6RE0 - chains 1 and 5 of the 31 polymer chains in the assembly; structure by electron microscopy, 3.60 A resolution.

# Chain 1
Name: ATP synthase associated protein ASA1
Organism: Polytomella sp. Pringsheim 198.80
UniProt: Q85JD5 (Q85JD5_9CHLO); residues 1-618 here = UniProt positions 1-618
Amino-acid sequence (618 residues; row label = number of the first residue in the row):
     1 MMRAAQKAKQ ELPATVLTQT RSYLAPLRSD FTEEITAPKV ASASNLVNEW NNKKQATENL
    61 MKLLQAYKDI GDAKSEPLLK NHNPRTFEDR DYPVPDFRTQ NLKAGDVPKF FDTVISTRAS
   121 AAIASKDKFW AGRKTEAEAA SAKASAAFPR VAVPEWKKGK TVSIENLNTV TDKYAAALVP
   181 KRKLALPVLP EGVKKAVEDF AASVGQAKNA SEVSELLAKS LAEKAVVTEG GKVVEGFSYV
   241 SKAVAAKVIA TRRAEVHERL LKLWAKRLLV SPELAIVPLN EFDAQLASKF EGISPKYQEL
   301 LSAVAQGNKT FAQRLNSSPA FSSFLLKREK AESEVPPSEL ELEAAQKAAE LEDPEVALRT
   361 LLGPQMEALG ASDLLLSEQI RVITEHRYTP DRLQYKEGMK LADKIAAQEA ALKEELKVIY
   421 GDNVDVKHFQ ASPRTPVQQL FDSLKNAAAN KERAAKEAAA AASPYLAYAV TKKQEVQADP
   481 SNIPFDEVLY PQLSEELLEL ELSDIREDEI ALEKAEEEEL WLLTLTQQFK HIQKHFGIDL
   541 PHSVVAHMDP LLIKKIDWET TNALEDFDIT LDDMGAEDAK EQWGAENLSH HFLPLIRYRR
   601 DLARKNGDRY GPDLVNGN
Unresolved in the structure: 1-22, 618

# Chain 5
Name: Mitochondrial F1F0 ATP synthase associated 14 kDa protein
Organism: Polytomella sp. Pringsheim 198.80
UniProt: A0A024FSR7 (A0A024FSR7_9CHLO); residue numbers follow UniProt; this construct covers 1-123
Amino-acid sequence (123 residues; each row starts with the number of its first residue):
     1 MKLLPESLQQ EAATAAVVAS WVLWHLDTQL LPTIMREHKL HACWAAAAKR YNEKLFKLNP
    61 SYDRVLSLPA VSKNQVLENV FHTAPKAPVE HLEKMVSANS KVYDALNLQS KRVLIWQVKP
   121 ALF

# Chain 1 / chain 5 interface
Residue-residue contacts - 146 pairs, chain 1 then chain 5:
  Leu79(1) - Val80(5)  hydrophobic
  His82(1) - Asn79(5)
  His82(1) - Val80(5)
  His82(1) - His82(5)
  Asn83(1) - Val76(5)
  Asn83(1) - Val80(5)
  Pro84(1) - Val71(5)  hydrophobic
  Pro84(1) - Gln75(5)
  Pro84(1) - Asn79(5)
  Arg85(1) - Pro69(5)
  Arg85(1) - Val71(5)  hydrogen bond (side chain-backbone)
  Arg85(1) - Ser72(5)
  Arg85(1) - Lys73(5)
  Arg85(1) - Val76(5)
  Glu88(1) - Pro69(5)
  Glu88(1) - Ala70(5)  hydrogen bond (side chain-backbone)
  Glu88(1) - Val71(5)
  Arg90(1) - Ser67(5)  hydrogen bond (side chain-backbone)
  Arg90(1) - Leu68(5)
  Arg90(1) - Pro69(5)
  Val94(1) - Leu66(5)  hydrophobic
  Pro95(1) - Leu66(5)
  Phe97(1) - Tyr62(5)  hydrophobic
  Arg98(1) - Phe56(5)  hydrogen bond (side chain-backbone)
  Arg98(1) - Asn59(5)  hydrogen bond (side chain-backbone)
  Arg98(1) - Pro60(5)
  Arg98(1) - Tyr62(5)
  Phe111(1) - Tyr62(5)
  Phe111(1) - Asp63(5)
  Phe111(1) - Leu66(5)  hydrophobic
  Val114(1) - Leu66(5)  hydrophobic
  Ile115(1) - Val65(5)
  Ile115(1) - Ala70(5)
  Arg118(1) - Leu66(5)  hydrogen bond (side chain-backbone)
  Arg118(1) - Leu68(5)  hydrogen bond (side chain-backbone)
  Arg118(1) - Ala70(5)
  Ala119(1) - Ala70(5)
  Ala122(1) - Val71(5)  hydrophobic
  Ile123(1) - Gln75(5)
  Lys126(1) - Asn79(5)  hydrogen bond
  Val151(1) - Met95(5)  hydrophobic
  Val153(1) - Met95(5)  hydrophobic
  Pro154(1) - Asn99(5)
  Trp156(1) - Leu106(5)
  Thr161(1) - Leu106(5)
  Thr161(1) - Leu108(5)
  Val162(1) - Leu106(5)  hydrogen bond (backbone-backbone)
  Val162(1) - Asn107(5)
  Ser163(1) - Asn107(5)
  Ile164(1) - Asn107(5)
  Leu167(1) - Tyr103(5)  hydrophobic
  Val170(1) - Asn99(5)
  Tyr174(1) - His91(5)
  Tyr174(1) - Leu92(5)  hydrophobic
  Tyr174(1) - Met95(5)
  Tyr174(1) - Asn99(5)
  Ala175(1) - Leu92(5)
  Leu178(1) - Pro88(5)
  Leu178(1) - Val89(5)  hydrophobic
  Leu178(1) - Leu92(5)  hydrophobic
  Phe282(1) - Tyr62(5)  hydrophobic
  Leu286(1) - Tyr62(5)  hydrophobic
  Ala287(1) - Phe56(5)
  Ser288(1) - Phe56(5)
  Lys289(1) - Glu53(5)
  Phe290(1) - Glu53(5)  hydrogen bond (backbone-side chain)
  Phe290(1) - Phe56(5)  hydrophobic
  Ile293(1) - Phe56(5)  hydrophobic
  Gln394(1) - Val65(5)
  Glu397(1) - Ser72(5)  hydrogen bond
  Glu397(1) - Asn74(5)  hydrogen bond
  Glu397(1) - Gln75(5)
  Lys400(1) - Asn74(5)
  Leu401(1) - Lys73(5)
  Leu401(1) - Leu77(5)  hydrophobic
  Lys404(1) - Asn74(5)  hydrogen bond (side chain-backbone)
  Lys404(1) - Leu77(5)  hydrogen bond (side chain-backbone)
  Lys404(1) - Glu78(5)
  Ser463(1) - Tyr103(5)
  Pro464(1) - Tyr103(5)
  Tyr465(1) - Val96(5)
  Tyr465(1) - Asn99(5)
  Tyr465(1) - Ser100(5)
  Tyr465(1) - Tyr103(5)  hydrophobic
  Leu466(1) - Ser100(5)
  Ala469(1) - Val96(5)  hydrophobic
  Lys473(1) - Leu92(5)
  Lys473(1) - Glu93(5)
  Gln477(1) - Val89(5)
  Leu497(1) - Phe81(5)  hydrophobic
  Leu500(1) - Lys73(5)  hydrogen bond (backbone-side chain)
  Leu500(1) - Val76(5)  hydrophobic
  Glu501(1) - Lys73(5)
  Asp504(1) - Lys73(5)
  Glu507(1) - Pro69(5)
  Ala511(1) - Leu68(5)  hydrophobic
  Lys514(1) - Arg64(5)  hydrogen bond (backbone-side chain)
  Ala515(1) - Arg64(5)
  Glu518(1) - Pro60(5)
  Trp521(1) - Leu55(5)  hydrophobic
  Leu522(1) - Leu55(5)  hydrophobic
  Leu522(1) - Asn59(5)
  Leu525(1) - Tyr51(5)
  Leu525(1) - Leu55(5)  hydrophobic
  Phe529(1) - Trp44(5)  hydrophobic
  Phe536(1) - Glu37(5)
  Phe536(1) - His41(5)
  His542(1) - Thr33(5)  hydrogen bond (side chain-backbone)
  His542(1) - Arg36(5)
  His542(1) - Glu37(5)
  Val545(1) - Leu40(5)  hydrophobic
  Leu552(1) - Leu40(5)  hydrophobic
  Ile553(1) - Arg36(5)
  Ile556(1) - Met35(5)
  Ile556(1) - Arg36(5)
  Ile556(1) - Lys39(5)
  Ile556(1) - Leu40(5)
  Asp557(1) - Arg36(5)  salt bridge
  Glu559(1) - Lys39(5)  salt bridge
  Thr560(1) - Pro32(5)
  Thr560(1) - Met35(5)
  Leu564(1) - Lys39(5)  hydrogen bond (backbone-side chain)
  Glu565(1) - Met35(5)
  Glu565(1) - Lys39(5)
  Asp568(1) - His38(5)  salt bridge
  Asp568(1) - Ala42(5)
  Lys580(1) - Ala46(5)
  Glu581(1) - Ala46(5)
  Glu581(1) - Lys49(5)
  Glu581(1) - Arg50(5)
  Trp583(1) - Cys43(5)  hydrophobic
  Gly584(1) - Cys43(5)
  Gly584(1) - Ala47(5)
  Ala585(1) - Ala47(5)
  Asn587(1) - Cys43(5)  hydrogen bond
  Leu588(1) - Trp44(5)  hydrophobic
  Leu588(1) - Ala47(5)  hydrophobic
  Leu588(1) - Tyr51(5)
  His591(1) - Trp44(5)
  His591(1) - Tyr51(5)  hydrogen bond
  Phe592(1) - Tyr51(5)  hydrophobic
  Phe592(1) - Lys54(5)
  Phe592(1) - Leu55(5)  hydrophobic
  Phe592(1) - Leu58(5)  hydrophobic
  Leu595(1) - Leu58(5)  hydrophobic
  Arg599(1) - Leu58(5)  hydrogen bond (side chain-backbone)
Interface residues without a listed pair, chain 1 (95 interface residues in all): Asp96, Ala152, Thr171, Glu291, Gln408, Ile532, Phe567, Gln582
Interface residues without a listed pair, chain 5 (63 interface residues in all): Leu31, Asn52, Lys57, Val102, Asp104

# Summary
95 residues of chain 1 and 63 residues of chain 5 are in contact; the contacts include 21 hydrogen bonds and 3
salt bridges. Polar contacts include Asp557(1)-Arg36(5), Glu559(1)-Lys39(5) and Asp568(1)-His38(5).
Here chain 1 is ATP synthase associated protein ASA1 and chain 5 is Mitochondrial F1F0 ATP synthase associated
14 kDa protein, both from Polytomella sp. Pringsheim 198.80. Entry 6RE0 (Cryo-EM structure of Polytomella
F-ATP synthase, Rotary substate 2A, monomer-masked refinement) was determined by electron microscopy together
with 6RD4, 6RD5, 6RD6, 6RD7, 6RD8, 6RD9 and 46 further entries from the same study.
